8ZF6 - chains A and S of the 5 polymer chains in the assembly; structure by electron microscopy, 2.98 A resolution.

Chain A:
Molecule: Guanine nucleotide-binding protein G(s) subunit alpha isoforms short
Organism: Homo sapiens
Amino-acid sequence (361 residues; each row starts with the number of its first residue; note: 33 numbers in that range are skipped by the numbering (no residue carries them; nothing is unmodelled there)):
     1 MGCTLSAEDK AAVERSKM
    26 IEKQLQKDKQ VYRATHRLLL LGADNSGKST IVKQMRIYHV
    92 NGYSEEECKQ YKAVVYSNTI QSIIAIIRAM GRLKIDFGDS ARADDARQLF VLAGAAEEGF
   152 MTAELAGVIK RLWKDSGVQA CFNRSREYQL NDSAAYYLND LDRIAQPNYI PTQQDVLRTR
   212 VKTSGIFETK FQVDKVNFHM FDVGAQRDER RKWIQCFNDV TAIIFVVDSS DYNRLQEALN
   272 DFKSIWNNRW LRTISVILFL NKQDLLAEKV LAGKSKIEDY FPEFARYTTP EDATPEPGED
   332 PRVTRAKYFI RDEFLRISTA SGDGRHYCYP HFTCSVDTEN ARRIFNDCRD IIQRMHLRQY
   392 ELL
Unresolved in the structure: 1-3, 92-211

Chain S:
Molecule: scFv16
Organism: synthetic construct
Notes: antibody fragment or engineered binder
Amino-acid sequence (285 residues; each row starts with the number of its first residue; note: 13 numbers in that range are skipped by the numbering (no residue carries them; nothing is unmodelled there); a row labelled like 121A-121N holds insertion residues (121A, then the next letters in order); numbers below 1 keep their minus sign (Met-36 is residue -36)):
   -36 MLLVNQSHQG FNKEHTSKMV SAIVLYVLLA AAAHSAFAVQ LVESGGGLVQ PGGSRKLSCS
    24 ASGFAFSSFG MHWVRQAPEK GLEWVAYISS GSGTIYYADT VKGRFTISRD DPKNTLFLQM
    84 TSLRSEDTAM YYCVRSIYYY GSSPFDFWGQ GTTLTVSA
121A-121N GGGGSGGGGSGGGG
   135 SADIVMTQAT SSVPVTPGES VSISCRSSKS LLHSNGNTYL YWFLQRPGQS PQLLIYRMSN
   195 LASGVPDRFS GSGSGTAFTL TISRLEAEDV GVYYCMQHLE YPLTFGAGTK LEL
Unresolved in the structure: -36 to 1, 121A-121N, 148-150, 247
Disulfides: Cys22-Cys96

How chain A and chain S interact:
Residue-residue contacts (21; chain A residue first):
  Thr4(A) with His167(S)
  Ser6(A) with His167(S); Tyr173(S), hydrogen bond
  Ala7(A) with His232(S); Leu233(S); Tyr235(S), hydrophobic
  Glu8(A) with Tyr173(S); Tyr175(S), hydrogen bond; Arg191(S), salt bridge; His232(S), salt bridge
  Asp9(A) with Asn169(S), hydrogen bond
  Ala11(A) with Tyr101(S), hydrophobic
  Ala12(A) with Tyr101(S)
  Glu14(A) with Ser52(S), hydrogen bond; Ser53(S); Gly56(S); Thr57(S), hydrogen bond
  Arg15(A) with Ile100(S); Tyr101(S); Tyr102(S)
  Met18(A) with Gly54(S)
Also at the interface, not in a pair above, chain A (11 interface residues in all): Leu5
Also at the interface, not in a pair above, chain S (19 interface residues in all): Ser31, Tyr50, Pro107

In short:
11 residues of chain A and 19 residues of chain S are in contact; the contacts include 5 hydrogen bonds and 2
salt bridges. Polar contacts include Glu8(A)-Arg191(S), Glu8(A)-His232(S) and Ser6(A)-Tyr173(S).
Here chain A is Guanine nucleotide-binding protein G(s) subunit alpha isoforms short (Homo sapiens) and chain
S is scFv16 (synthetic construct). Entry 8ZF6 (Cryo-EM structure of the xGPR4-Gs complex in pH6.7) was
determined by electron microscopy (same publication as 8ZD1, 8ZF9, 8ZFA, 8ZFC and 9JVG).
